Entry 1EKV (X-ray diffraction, 2.25 A resolution); this record covers chains A and B.

[Chain A (and B)]
Name: Branched chain amino acid aminotransferase (mitochondrial)
From: Homo sapiens
Notes: EC 2.6.1.42; chain B of this document is another copy of the same molecule, construct and numbering; everything in this record applies to it too
UniProtKB: O15382 (BCAM_HUMAN); residues 1-365 here correspond to UniProt positions 28-392 (UniProt number = residue number + 27)
Sequence (365 residues; row label = number of the first residue in the row):
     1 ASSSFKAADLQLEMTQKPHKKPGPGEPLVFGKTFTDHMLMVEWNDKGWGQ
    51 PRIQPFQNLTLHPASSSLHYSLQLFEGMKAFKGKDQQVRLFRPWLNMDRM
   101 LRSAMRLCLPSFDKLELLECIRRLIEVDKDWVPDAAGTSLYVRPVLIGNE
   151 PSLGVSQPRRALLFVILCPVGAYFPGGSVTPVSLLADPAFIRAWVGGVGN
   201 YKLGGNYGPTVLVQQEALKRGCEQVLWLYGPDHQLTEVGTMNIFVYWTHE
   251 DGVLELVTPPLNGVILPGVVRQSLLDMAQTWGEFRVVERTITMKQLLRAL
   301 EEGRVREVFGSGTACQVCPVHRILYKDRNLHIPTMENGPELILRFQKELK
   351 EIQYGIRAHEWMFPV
UniProt features mapped onto this chain:
  - binding site (substrate): Tyr141
  - modified residue: Lys202 (N6-(pyridoxal phosphate)lysine), Lys294 (N6-acetyllysine)
Residues lining bound ligands: pyridoxal phosphate (PLP): Arg99, Arg192, Lys202, Tyr207, Glu237, Gly239, Thr240, Met241, Asn242, Leu266, Gly268, Val269, Val270, Arg271, Ser311, Gly312, Thr313

[How chain A and chain B interact]
Contacting residue pairs - 115 pairs, chain A then chain B:
  Phe30(A) with Leu153(B)
  Gly31(A) with Ser152(B), hydrogen bond (backbone-side chain); Leu153(B), hydrogen bond (backbone-backbone)
  Lys32(A) with Ser152(B)
  Phe34(A) with Ala64(B), hydrophobic; Pro151(B); Leu153(B), hydrophobic
  Phe56(A) with His62(B); Pro63(B), hydrophobic
  Gln57(A) with Pro63(B)
  Asn58(A) with Thr60(B); Leu61(B); His62(B)
  Leu59(A) with Leu59(B); Thr60(B); Leu61(B), hydrogen bond (backbone-backbone); Pro63(B), hydrophobic; Leu68(B), hydrophobic
  Thr60(A) with Asn58(B); Leu59(B)
  Leu61(A) with Asn58(B); Leu59(B), hydrogen bond (backbone-backbone)
  His62(A) with Phe56(B); Asn58(B)
  Pro63(A) with Met38(B), hydrophobic; Phe56(B), hydrophobic; Gln57(B); Leu59(B), hydrophobic; Phe164(B); Ile166(B)
  Ala64(A) with Phe34(B), hydrophobic
  Ser67(A) with Leu68(B); Gln73(B)
  Leu68(A) with Leu59(B), hydrophobic; Ser67(B); Leu68(B), hydrophobic; Gln73(B), hydrogen bond (backbone-side chain)
  His69(A) with Gln73(B); Phe75(B); Arg143(B), hydrogen bond; Val145(B); Gly204(B)
  Tyr70(A) with Gln73(B); Arg143(B), hydrogen bond; Gly204(B); Tyr207(B), hydrophobic; Gly208(B), hydrogen bond (backbone-backbone)
  Ser71(A) with Ser71(B), hydrogen bond; Gln73(B); Gly204(B); Gly205(B)
  Gln73(A) with Ser67(B); Leu68(B), hydrogen bond (side chain-backbone); His69(B); Tyr70(B); Ser71(B); Gln73(B)
  Phe75(A) with His69(B)
  Arg106(A) with Phe190(B); Pro209(B), hydrogen bond (side chain-backbone); Leu212(B)
  Leu107(A) with Gly208(B); Pro209(B)
  Cys108(A) with Val211(B), hydrophobic; Leu212(B), hydrophobic; Gln215(B)
  Tyr141(A) with Leu153(B), hydrophobic
  Arg143(A) with His69(B), hydrogen bond; Tyr70(B), hydrogen bond; Leu153(B)
  Val145(A) with His69(B)
  Pro151(A) with Phe34(B)
  Ser152(A) with Gly31(B); Lys32(B)
  Leu153(A) with Phe30(B); Gly31(B), hydrogen bond (backbone-backbone); Phe34(B), hydrophobic; Tyr141(B), hydrophobic; Arg143(B); Cys168(B), hydrophobic
  Val155(A) with Val211(B), hydrophobic
  Ser156(A) with Val211(B)
  Gln157(A) with Val211(B); Gln215(B)
  Phe164(A) with Pro63(B)
  Ile166(A) with Pro63(B), hydrophobic
  Cys168(A) with Leu153(B), hydrophobic
  Ile191(A) with Trp194(B); Val195(B); Gly196(B)
  Trp194(A) with Ile191(B), hydrogen bond (side chain-backbone); Arg192(B); Ala193(B), hydrophobic; Trp194(B), hydrophobic
  Val195(A) with Ile191(B)
  Gly196(A) with Ala189(B); Ile191(B)
  Gly204(A) with His69(B); Tyr70(B); Ser71(B)
  Gly205(A) with Ser71(B)
  Tyr207(A) with Tyr70(B), hydrophobic
  Gly208(A) with Tyr70(B), hydrogen bond (backbone-backbone); Leu107(B)
  Pro209(A) with Arg106(B), hydrogen bond (backbone-side chain); Leu107(B)
  Val211(A) with Cys108(B), hydrophobic; Val155(B), hydrophobic; Ser156(B); Gln157(B)
  Leu212(A) with Arg106(B); Cys108(B), hydrophobic
  Gln215(A) with Cys108(B); Gln157(B)
  Tyr229(A) with Trp194(B)
Other interface residues (no listed pair), chain A (57 interface residues in all): Met38, Leu72, Met105, Ile147, Ala189, Phe190, Val198, Thr210, Val213
Other interface residues (no listed pair), chain B (58 interface residues in all): Leu72, Met105, Ile147, Val198, Thr210, Val213

[In short]
57 residues of chain A and 58 residues of chain B are in contact, with 17 hydrogen bonds. Polar pairs include
Gly31(A)-Ser152(B), Leu68(A)-Gln73(B) and His69(A)-Arg143(B). Chain A binds pyridoxal phosphate. From UniProt:
substrate-binding residue Tyr141(A) on chain A.
Chain A and chain B are both Branched chain amino acid aminotransferase (mitochondrial) (Homo sapiens); the
structure, Human branched chain amino acid aminotransferase (mitochondrial): three dimensional structure of
enzyme inactivated by tris bound ..., was determined by X-ray diffraction, deposited together with 1EKP and
1EKF.
